Entry 6DBQ (electron microscopy, 4.22 A resolution (low resolution: residue-level contacts below are approximate; hydrogen-bond / salt-bridge calls are withheld)); this record covers chains C and G of the 8 polymer chains in the assembly.

# Chain C
Molecule: Recombination activating gene 1 - MBP chimera
From: Escherichia coli
Notes: EC 2.3.2.27
UniProtKB: chimeric construct of P0AEX9, O13033: residues -113 to 250 from P0AEX9 (MALE_ECOLI) positions 29-392 (UniProt number = residue number + 142); residues 271-1031 from O13033 positions 271-1031 (same numbers)
Sequence (1159 residues; each row starts with the number of its first residue; numbers below 1 keep their minus sign (Met-127 is residue -127)):
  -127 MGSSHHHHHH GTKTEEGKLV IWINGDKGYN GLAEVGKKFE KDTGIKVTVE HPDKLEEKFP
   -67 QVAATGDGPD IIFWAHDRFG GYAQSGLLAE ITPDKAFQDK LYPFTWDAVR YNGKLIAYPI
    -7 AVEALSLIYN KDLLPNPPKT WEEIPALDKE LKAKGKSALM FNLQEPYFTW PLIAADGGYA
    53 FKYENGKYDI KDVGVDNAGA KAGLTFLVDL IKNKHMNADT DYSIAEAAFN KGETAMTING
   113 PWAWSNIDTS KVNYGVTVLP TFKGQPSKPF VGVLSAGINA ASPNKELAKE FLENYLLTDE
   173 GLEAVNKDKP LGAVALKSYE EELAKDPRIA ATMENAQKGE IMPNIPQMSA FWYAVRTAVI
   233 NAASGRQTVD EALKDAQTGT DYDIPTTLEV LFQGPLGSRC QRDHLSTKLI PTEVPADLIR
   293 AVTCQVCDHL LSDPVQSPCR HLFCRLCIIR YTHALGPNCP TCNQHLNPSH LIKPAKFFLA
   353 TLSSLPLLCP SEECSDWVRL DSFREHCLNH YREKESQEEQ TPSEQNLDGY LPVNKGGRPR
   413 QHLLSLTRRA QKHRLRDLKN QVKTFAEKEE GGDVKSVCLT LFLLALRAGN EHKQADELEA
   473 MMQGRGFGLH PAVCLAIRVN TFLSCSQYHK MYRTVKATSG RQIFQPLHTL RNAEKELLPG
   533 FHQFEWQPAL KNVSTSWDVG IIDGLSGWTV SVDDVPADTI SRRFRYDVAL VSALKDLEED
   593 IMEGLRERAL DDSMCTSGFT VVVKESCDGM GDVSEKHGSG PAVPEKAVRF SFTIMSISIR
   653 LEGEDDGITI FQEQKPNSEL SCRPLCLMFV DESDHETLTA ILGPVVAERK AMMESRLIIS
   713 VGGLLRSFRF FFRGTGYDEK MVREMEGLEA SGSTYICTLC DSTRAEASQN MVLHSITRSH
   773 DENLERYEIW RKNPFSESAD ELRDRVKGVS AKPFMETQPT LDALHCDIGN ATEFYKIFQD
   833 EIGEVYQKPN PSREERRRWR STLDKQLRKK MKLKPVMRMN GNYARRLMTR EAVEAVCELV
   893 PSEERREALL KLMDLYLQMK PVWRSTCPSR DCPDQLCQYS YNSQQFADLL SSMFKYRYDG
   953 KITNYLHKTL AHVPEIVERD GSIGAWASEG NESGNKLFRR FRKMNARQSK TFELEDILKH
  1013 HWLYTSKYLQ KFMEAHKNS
Not modelled in the structure: -127 to 407, 629-634, 1030-1031
Differences from the reference sequence: initiating methionine (-127); expression tag (-126 to -114); linker (251-270)
Bound ions: Ca2+ site 1: Asp620, Asp730, Glu984 (shared with DC17(G) of chain G); Zn2+: Cys749, His959, His964; Ca2+ site 2: Glu984 (shared with DC17(G), DA18(G) of chain G)

# Chain G
Molecule: Molecule name: Forward strand of 23-RSS substrate DNA
Sequence (61 nucleotides; numbered 1 to 61; the number before each row is that of its first residue):
     1 GATCTGGCCT GTCTTACACA GTGGTAGTAC TCCACTGTCT GGCTGTACAA AAACCCTGCA
    61 G
Bound ions: Ca2+ site 1: DC17 (shared with Asp620(C), Asp730(C), Glu984(C) of chain C); Ca2+ site 2: DC17, DA18 (shared with Glu984(C) of chain C)

# How chain C and chain G interact
Residue-residue contacts (37; chain C residue first):
  Arg459(C) - DC43(G)
  Ala460(C) - DC43(G)
  Ala460(C) - DT44(G)
  Asn462(C) - DG42(G)
  Asn462(C) - DC43(G)
  His464(C) - DG42(G)
  His464(C) - DC43(G)
  Asp620(C) - DC17(G)
  Met622(C) - DA18(G)
  Gly623(C) - DC17(G)
  Gly623(C) - DA18(G)
  Glu684(C) - DC17(G)
  Asp730(C) - DA16(G)
  Asp730(C) - DC17(G)
  Glu731(C) - DT15(G)
  Glu731(C) - DA16(G)
  Lys732(C) - DT15(G)
  Ser743(C) - DT15(G)
  His817(C) - DA16(G)
  Arg845(C) - DT12(G)
  Met869(C) - DA18(G)
  Met869(C) - DC19(G)
  Arg870(C) - DA16(G)
  Arg870(C) - DC17(G)
  Lys953(C) - DC13(G)
  Thr955(C) - DT15(G)
  Asn956(C) - DT14(G)
  Asn956(C) - DT15(G)
  Tyr957(C) - DA16(G)
  Glu984(C) - DC17(G)
  Glu984(C) - DA18(G)
  Lys988(C) - DA20(G)
  Lys988(C) - DG21(G)
  Arg991(C) - DA18(G)
  Arg991(C) - DC19(G)
  Arg992(C) - DG21(G)
  Arg992(C) - DT22(G)
Interface residues without a listed pair, chain C (31 interface residues in all): Leu456, Gly621, Asp624, Gly744, Lys828, Val868, Ile954

# Overview
31 residues of chain C face 14 of chain G across their interface. Asp620(C), Asp730(C), Glu984(C) and DC17(G)
form the Ca2+ site 1. Cys749(C), His959(C) and His964(C) form the Zn2+ site.
Chain C is Recombination activating gene 1 - MBP chimera (Escherichia coli) and chain G is Molecule name:
Forward strand of 23-RSS substrate DNA; the structure, Cryo-EM structure of RAG in complex with 12-RSS and
23-RSS substrate DNAs, was determined by electron microscopy together with 6DBI, 6DBJ, 6DBL, 6DBO, 6DBR, 6DBT
and 4 further entries from the same study.
